PDB entry 7N08 | X-ray diffraction, 2.00 A resolution | chains G and D of the 3 polymer chains in the assembly

Chain G:
Name: HIV-1 gp41 immunodominant region
Amino-acid sequence (15 residues; each row starts with the number of its first residue):
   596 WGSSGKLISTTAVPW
Unresolved in the structure: 596-599

Chain D:
Name: Fab 3D6 light chain
From: Homo sapiens
Notes: antibody fragment or engineered binder
Amino-acid sequence (212 residues; each row starts with the number of its first residue):
     1 DIQMTQSPSTLSASVGDRVTITCRASQSISRWLAWYQQKPGKVPKLLIYK
    51 ASSLESGVPSRFSGSGSGTEFTLTISSLQPDDFATYYCQQYNSYSFGPGT
   101 KVDIKRTVAAPSVFIFPPSDEQLKSGTASVVCLLNNFYPREAKVQWKVDN
   151 ALQSGNSQESVTEQDSKDSTYSLSSTLTLSKADYEKHKVYACEVTHQGLS
   201 SPVTKSFNRGEC
Cystine bridges: Cys-23/Cys-88, Cys-132/Cys-192

Chain G / chain D interface:
Pairs across the interface (5; chain G residue first):
  Gly-600(G) with Asn-92(D)
  Lys-601(G) with Trp-32(D); Asn-92(D), hydrogen bond
  Leu-602(G) with Asn-92(D), hydrogen bond (backbone-backbone)
  Ile-603(G) with Tyr-94(D)
Other interface residues (no listed pair), chain D (5 interface residues in all): Tyr-91, Ser-93

Summary:
The interface between chain G and chain D involves 4 residues on one side and 5 on the other; the contacts
include 2 hydrogen bonds. Polar pairs include Lys-601(G)/Asn-92(D) and Leu-602(G)/Asn-92(D).
Here chain G is HIV-1 gp41 immunodominant region and chain D is Fab 3D6 light chain (Homo sapiens). Entry 7N08
(Crystal structure of the 3D6 antibody fragment bound to the HIV-1 gp41 immunodominant region) was determined
by X-ray diffraction together with 7N04, 7N05 and 7N07 from the same study.
